PDB entry 8H0Q | electron microscopy, 3.30 A resolution | chains R and A of the 6 polymer chains in the assembly

Chain R:
Protein: Gastrin-releasing peptide receptor
From: Homo sapiens
UniProtKB: P30550 (GRPR_HUMAN); residue numbers follow UniProt; this construct covers 1-384
Amino-acid sequence (384 residues; row label = number of the first residue in the row):
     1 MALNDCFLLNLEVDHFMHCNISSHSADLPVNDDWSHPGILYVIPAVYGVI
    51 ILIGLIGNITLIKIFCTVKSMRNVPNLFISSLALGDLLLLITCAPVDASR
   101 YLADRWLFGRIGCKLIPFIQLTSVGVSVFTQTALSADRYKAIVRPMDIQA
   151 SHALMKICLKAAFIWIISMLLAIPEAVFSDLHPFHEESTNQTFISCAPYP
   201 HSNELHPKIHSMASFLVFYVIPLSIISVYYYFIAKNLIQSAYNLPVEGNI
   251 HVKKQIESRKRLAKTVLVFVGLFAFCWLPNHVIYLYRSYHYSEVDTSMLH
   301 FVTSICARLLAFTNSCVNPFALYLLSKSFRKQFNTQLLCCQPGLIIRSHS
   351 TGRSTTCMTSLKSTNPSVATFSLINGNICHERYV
Not modelled in the structure: 1-41, 187-190, 342-384
Sequence notes: engineered mutation Gln131 (Leu in P30550)
Disulfides: Cys113-Cys196
Reported in the primary citation:
  - specificity-determining residues: Phe193, Ser214
  - contacts within the chain: Phe184-Phe193
  - mutagenesis - V124A (3- to 6-fold), H281A (3- to 6-fold), F312A (3- to 6-fold): decreased signaling in response to GRP(14-27)
  - conformationally variable residues (loop rearrangement): Phe193

Chain A:
Protein: G-alpha q
From: Homo sapiens
Amino-acid sequence (361 residues; each row starts with the number of its first residue; note: 143 numbers in that range are skipped by the numbering (no residue carries them; nothing is unmodelled there); a row labelled like 61A-61Z holds insertion residues (61A, then the next letters in order)):
     7 MGCTLSAEDKAAVERSKMIEKQLQKDKQVYRRTLRLLLLGADNSGKSTIV
    57 KQMRI
61A-61Z YHVNGYSEEECKQYKAVVYSNTIQSI
62A-62Z IAIIRAMGRLKIDFGDSARADDARQL
63A-63Z FVLAGAAEEGFMTAELAGVIKRLWKD
64A-64Z SGVQACFNRSREYQLNDSAAYYLNDL
65A-65U DRIAQPNYIPTQQDVLRTRVK
   186 TSGIFETKFQVDKVNFHMFDVGAQRDERRKWIQCFNDVTAIIFVVDSSDY
   246 NRLQEALNDFKSIWNNRWLRTISVILFLNKQDLLAEKVL
284A-284E AGKSK
   288 IEDYFPEFARYTTPE
302A-302P DATPEPGEDPRVTRAK
   307 YFIRKEFVDISTA
319A-319E SGDGR
   322 HICYPHFTCSVDTENARRIFNDCKDIILQMNLREYNLV
Not modelled in the structure: 7-10, 61A-61Z, 62A-62Z, 63A-63Z, 64A-64Z, 65A-65U, 284A-284E, 302A-302P, 319A-319E

How chain R and chain A interact:
Contacting residue pairs - 48 pairs, chain R then chain A:
  Asn73(R) - Glu355(A)
  Pro75(R) - Glu355(A)
  Pro75(R) - Tyr356(A)  hydrophobic
  Asp137(R) - Tyr356(A)  hydrogen bond
  Ala141(R) - Asn352(A)
  Ala141(R) - Tyr356(A)
  Ile142(R) - Leu349(A)
  Ile142(R) - Leu353(A)  hydrophobic
  Pro145(R) - Lys345(A)
  Pro145(R) - Ile348(A)
  Pro145(R) - Asn352(A)
  Met146(R) - Leu40(A)  hydrophobic
  Met146(R) - Phe341(A)  hydrophobic
  Met146(R) - Cys344(A)
  Met146(R) - Lys345(A)
  Met146(R) - Ile348(A)  hydrophobic
  Gln149(R) - Arg37(A)
  Gln149(R) - Arg38(A)  hydrogen bond (backbone-side chain)
  Gln149(R) - Leu40(A)
  Gln149(R) - Ile348(A)
  Ala150(R) - Arg37(A)
  Ser151(R) - Lys33(A)
  Ser151(R) - Gln34(A)
  Ser151(R) - Arg37(A)  hydrogen bond (backbone-side chain)
  His152(R) - Gln30(A)
  His152(R) - Gln34(A)
  Leu244(R) - Tyr325(A)  hydrophobic
  Leu244(R) - Asp346(A)
  Pro245(R) - His327(A)
  Glu247(R) - Arg310(A)
  Glu247(R) - Pro326(A)
  Gly248(R) - Val314(A)
  Asn249(R) - Val314(A)
  Asn249(R) - Cys324(A)  hydrogen bond
  His251(R) - Thr318(A)
  His251(R) - Ile323(A)
  Val252(R) - Ile323(A)  hydrophobic
  Ser258(R) - Val359(A)  hydrogen bond (side chain-backbone)
  Arg259(R) - Asp346(A)  salt bridge
  Arg259(R) - Leu349(A)
  Arg259(R) - Gln350(A)  hydrogen bond
  Arg259(R) - Leu353(A)
  Leu262(R) - Leu358(A)
  Leu322(R) - Asn357(A)
  Ser326(R) - Asn357(A)  hydrogen bond (side chain-backbone)
  Ser326(R) - Leu358(A)  hydrogen bond (side chain-backbone)
  Ser326(R) - Val359(A)  hydrogen bond (side chain-backbone)
  Phe329(R) - Asn357(A)
Also at the interface, not in a pair above, chain R (32 interface residues in all): Asn76, Arg138, Asp147, Ser240, Asn243, Gln255, Leu325, Lys327
Also at the interface, not in a pair above, chain A (31 interface residues in all): Val199, Tyr307, Asn342

Summary:
32 residues of chain R and 31 residues of chain A are in contact; the contacts include 9 hydrogen bonds and 1
salt bridge. Among the polar pairs are Arg259(R)-Asp346(A), Asp137(R)-Tyr356(A) and Gln149(R)-Arg38(A). The
paper reports that V124A, H281A and F312A of chain R reduce signaling in response to GRP(14-27); specificity
determinants Phe193(R) and Ser214(R).
Chain R is Gastrin-releasing peptide receptor and chain A is G-alpha q, both from Homo sapiens; the structure,
Structure of the GRP14-27-GRPR-Gq complex, was determined by electron microscopy together with 8H0P from the
same study.
